Entry 8X2Z (electron microscopy, 3.90 A resolution); this record covers chains B and I of the 14 polymer chains in the assembly.

== Chain B ==
Molecule: Histone H4
Source organism: Saccharomyces cerevisiae
UniProtKB: A0A6A5Q1V3 (A0A6A5Q1V3_YEASX); residues 0-101 here correspond to UniProt positions 1-102 (UniProt number = residue number + 1)
Chain sequence (102 residues; row label = number of the first residue in the row; numbering starts at 0):
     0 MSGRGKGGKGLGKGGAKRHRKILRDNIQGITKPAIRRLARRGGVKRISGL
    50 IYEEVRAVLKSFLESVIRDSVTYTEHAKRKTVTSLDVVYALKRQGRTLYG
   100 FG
Not modelled in the structure: 0-22

== Chain I ==
Molecule: 146-nt DNA strand
Source organism: Saccharomyces cerevisiae
Sequence (146 nucleotides; row label = number of the first residue in the row):
     1 ATCAATATCCACCTGCAGATTCTACCAAAAGTGTATTTGGAAACTGCTCC
    51 ATCAAAAGGCATGTTCAGCGGAATTCCGCTGAACATGCCTTTTGATGGAG
   101 CAGTTTCCAAATACACTTTTGGTAGAATCTGCAGGTGGATATTGAT

== How chain B and chain I interact ==
Pairs across the interface - 5 pairs, chain B then chain I:
  Thr-30(B) / DC60(I)  sugar contact
  Thr-30(B) / DA61(I)  hydrogen bond to the phosphate
  Pro-32(B) / DC60(I)  phosphate contact
  Arg-36(B) / DC60(I)  salt bridge to the phosphate
  Arg-45(B) / DC69(I)  sugar contact
Also at the interface, not in a pair above, chain B (6 interface residues in all): Lys-31, Ala-33
Also at the interface, not in a pair above, chain I (5 interface residues in all): DG59, DT62

== Summary ==
The interface between chain B and chain I involves 6 residues on one side and 5 on the other; the contacts
include 1 hydrogen bond and 1 salt bridge. Polar contacts include Thr-30(B)/DA61(I) and Arg-36(B)/DC60(I).
Here chain B is Histone H4 and chain I is a 146-nt DNA strand, both from Saccharomyces cerevisiae. Entry 8X2Z
(The class2 of piccolo NuA4 bound to the H2A.Z nucleosome complex at harboring state) was determined by
electron microscopy (same publication as 8X2X, 8X2Y, 8X30, 8X31 and 8X32).
